7VNR - chains A and B of the 8 polymer chains in the assembly; structure by electron microscopy, 2.80 A resolution.

# Chain A
Molecule: Potassium voltage-gated channel subfamily KQT member 4, Maltodextrin-binding protein
Source organism: Homo sapiens
UniProt: chimeric construct of P56696, A0A140NCD0: residues 2-650 from P56696 (KCNQ4_HUMAN) positions 2-650 (same numbers); residues 660-1026 from A0A140NCD0 positions 26-392 (UniProt number = residue number - 634)
Chain sequence (1049 residues; numbered -7 to 1041; the number before each row is that of its first residue; numbers below 1 keep their minus sign (Met-7 is residue -7)):
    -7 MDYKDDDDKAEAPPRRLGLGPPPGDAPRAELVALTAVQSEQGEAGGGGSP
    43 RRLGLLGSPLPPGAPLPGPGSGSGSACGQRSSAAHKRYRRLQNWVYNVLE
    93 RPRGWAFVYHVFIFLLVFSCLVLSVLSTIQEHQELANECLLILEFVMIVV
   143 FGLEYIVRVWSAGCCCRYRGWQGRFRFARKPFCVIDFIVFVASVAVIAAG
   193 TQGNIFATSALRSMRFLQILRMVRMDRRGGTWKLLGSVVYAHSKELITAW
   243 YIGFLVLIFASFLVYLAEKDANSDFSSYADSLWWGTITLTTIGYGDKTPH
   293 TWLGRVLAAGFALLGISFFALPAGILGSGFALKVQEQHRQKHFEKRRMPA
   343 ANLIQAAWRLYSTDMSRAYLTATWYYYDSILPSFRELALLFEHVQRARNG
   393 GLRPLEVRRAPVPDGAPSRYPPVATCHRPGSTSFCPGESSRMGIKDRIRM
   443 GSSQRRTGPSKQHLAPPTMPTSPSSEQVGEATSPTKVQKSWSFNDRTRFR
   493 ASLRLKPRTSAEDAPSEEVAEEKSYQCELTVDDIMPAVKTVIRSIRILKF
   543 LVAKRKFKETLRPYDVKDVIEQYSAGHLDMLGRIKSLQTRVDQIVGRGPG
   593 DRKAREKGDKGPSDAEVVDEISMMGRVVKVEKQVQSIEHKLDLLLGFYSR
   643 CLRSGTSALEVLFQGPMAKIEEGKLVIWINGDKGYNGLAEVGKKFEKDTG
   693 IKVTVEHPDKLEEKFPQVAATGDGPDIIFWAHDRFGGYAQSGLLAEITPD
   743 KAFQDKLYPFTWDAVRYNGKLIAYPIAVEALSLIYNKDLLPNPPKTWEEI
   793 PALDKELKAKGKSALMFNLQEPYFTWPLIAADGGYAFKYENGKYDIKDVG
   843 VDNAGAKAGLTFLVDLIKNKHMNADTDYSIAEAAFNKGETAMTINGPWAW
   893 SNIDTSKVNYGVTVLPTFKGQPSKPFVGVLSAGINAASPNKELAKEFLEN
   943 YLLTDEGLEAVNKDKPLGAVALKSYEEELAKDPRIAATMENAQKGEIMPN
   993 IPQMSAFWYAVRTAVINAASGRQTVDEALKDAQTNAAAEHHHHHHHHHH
Unresolved in the structure: -7 to 73, 192-198, 357-531, 589-1041
Differences from the reference sequence: initiating methionine (-7); expression tag (-6 to 1, 1027-1041); linker (651-659)
UniProt features mapped onto this chain:
  - region (Interaction with CALM): Ala342 to Arg351, Arg535 to Phe549
  - binding site (a 1,2-diacyl-sn-glycero-3-phospho-(1D-myo-inositol-4,5-bisphosphate)): Arg93, Lys172, Arg219, Arg220, Lys225, Ser235, His330, Lys333
Bound ions: K+ site 1: Thr283 (shared with 1 residue of chain C; 1 residue of chain E; 1 residue of chain G); K+ site 2: Thr283, Ile284 (shared with 2 residues of chain C; 2 residues of chain E; 2 residues of chain G); K+ site 3: Gly285, Tyr286 (shared with 2 residues of chain C; 2 residues of chain E; 2 residues of chain G)
Ligand contacts:
  - 7YV ((1S,2S,4R)-N-(2,4,6-trimethylphenyl)bicyclo[2.2.1]heptane-2-carboxamid), molecule 1: Trp242, Phe246, Phe311, Pro314, Leu318
  - 7YV, molecule 2: Leu305, Leu306, Ser309, Phe310

# Chain B
Molecule: Calmodulin-3
Source organism: Homo sapiens
UniProt: P0DP25 (CALM3_HUMAN); residues 0-148 here correspond to UniProt positions 1-149 (UniProt number = residue number + 1)
Chain sequence (149 residues; numbered 0 to 148; the number before each row is that of its first residue; numbering starts at 0):
     0 MADQLTEEQIAEFKEAFSLFDKDGDGTITTKELGTVMRSLGQNPTEAELQ
    50 DMINEVDADGNGTIDFPEFLTMMARKMKDTDSEEEIREAFRVFDKDGNGY
   100 ISAAELRHVMTNLGEKLTDEEVDEMIREADIDGDGQVNYEEFVQMMTAK
Unresolved in the structure: 0-6, 148
UniProt features mapped onto this chain:
  - binding site (Ca(2+)): Asp20, Asp22, Asp24, Thr26, Glu31, Asp56, Asp58, Asn60, Thr62, Glu67, Asp93, Asp95, Asn97, Tyr99, Glu104, Asp129, Asp131, Asp133, Gln135, Glu140
  - modified residue: Ala1 (N-acetylalanine), Lys21 (N6-acetyllysine), Thr44 (Phosphothreonine), Ser81 (Phosphoserine), Lys94 (N6-acetyllysine), Tyr99 (Phosphotyrosine), Ser101 (Phosphoserine), Thr110 (Phosphothreonine), Lys115 (N6,N6,N6-trimethyllysine), Tyr138 (Phosphotyrosine)
  - cross-link: Lys21 (Glycyl lysine isopeptide (Lys-Gly) (interchain with G-Cter in SUMO2))

# How chain A and chain B interact
Contacting residue pairs (82; chain A residue first):
  Cys156(A) with Asn97(B); Tyr99(B), hydrophobic
  Tyr160(A) with Asn97(B); Tyr99(B), hydrophobic
  Arg338(A) with Glu87(B); Val91(B)
  Arg339(A) with Phe92(B); Leu112(B)
  Met340(A) with Leu112(B), hydrophobic; Gly113(B)
  Ala342(A) with Ala88(B); Val91(B), hydrophobic; Phe92(B), hydrophobic
  Ala343(A) with Val108(B), hydrophobic; Leu112(B), hydrophobic
  Asn344(A) with Gly113(B); Glu114(B), hydrogen bond (side chain-backbone)
  Leu345(A) with Glu84(B)
  Ile346(A) with Ala88(B), hydrophobic; Phe89(B), hydrophobic; Met109(B), hydrophobic; Met124(B), hydrophobic
  Gln347(A) with Val108(B); Met109(B), hydrogen bond (side chain-backbone); Leu112(B), hydrogen bond (side chain-backbone); Gly113(B); Glu114(B), hydrogen bond (side chain-backbone); Lys115(B)
  Ala349(A) with Met76(B); Ile85(B), hydrophobic
  Trp350(A) with Glu120(B); Glu123(B); Met124(B), hydrophobic; Glu127(B); Phe141(B), hydrophobic
  Arg351(A) with Glu114(B), hydrogen bond (side chain-backbone); Lys115(B), hydrogen bond (side chain-backbone); Leu116(B); Glu120(B), salt bridge
  Leu352(A) with Met76(B), hydrophobic
  Tyr353(A) with Met76(B), hydrophobic; Glu127(B), hydrogen bond; Met144(B); Met145(B), hydrophobic
  Thr532(A) with Ala15(B); Met72(B)
  Val533(A) with Ala15(B); Phe19(B), hydrophobic; Val35(B), hydrophobic
  Ile534(A) with Leu39(B), hydrophobic
  Ser536(A) with Phe19(B); Phe68(B); Met72(B)
  Ile537(A) with Met36(B), hydrophobic; Gln41(B)
  Ile539(A) with Met71(B), hydrophobic; Lys75(B)
  Leu540(A) with Met51(B); Val55(B), hydrophobic; Met71(B), hydrophobic
  Lys541(A) with Gln41(B), hydrogen bond
  Phe542(A) with Met76(B), hydrophobic; Ser81(B); Ile85(B), hydrophobic
  Leu543(A) with Glu54(B); Val55(B), hydrophobic; Arg74(B)
  Val544(A) with Asp50(B); Met51(B), hydrophobic; Glu54(B)
  Lys546(A) with Asp78(B), salt bridge; Asp80(B), salt bridge; Ser81(B), hydrogen bond; Glu84(B)
  Arg547(A) with Asp50(B), salt bridge; Glu54(B), salt bridge
  Lys548(A) with Asp50(B), salt bridge
  Phe549(A) with Glu84(B); Glu87(B); Ala88(B), hydrophobic
  Lys550(A) with Asp80(B), salt bridge; Glu84(B)
Also at the interface, not in a pair above, chain A (35 interface residues in all): Lys78, Arg93, Asp356
Also at the interface, not in a pair above, chain B (49 interface residues in all): Phe12, Leu18, Leu32, Ile63, Asp95, His107, Asp133

# Overview
35 residues of chain A face 49 of chain B across their interface; the contacts include 9 hydrogen bonds and 7
salt bridges. Polar contacts include Arg351(A)-Glu120(B), Lys546(A)-Asp78(B) and Lys546(A)-Asp80(B). Chain A
binds compound 7YV.
Chain A is Potassium voltage-gated channel subfamily KQT member 4, Maltodextrin-binding protein and chain B is
Calmodulin-3, both from Homo sapiens; the structure, Structure of human KCNQ4-ML213 complex in digitonin, was
determined by electron microscopy together with 7VNP and 7VNQ from the same study.
